6CKS - chain A; structure by X-ray diffraction, 1.72 A resolution.

== Chain A ==
Name: Bromodomain-containing protein 4
Organism: Homo sapiens
UniProt: O60885 (BRD4_HUMAN), isoform O60885-3; numbering as in UniProt (aligned over 44-168)
Sequence (126 residues; each row starts with the number of its first residue):
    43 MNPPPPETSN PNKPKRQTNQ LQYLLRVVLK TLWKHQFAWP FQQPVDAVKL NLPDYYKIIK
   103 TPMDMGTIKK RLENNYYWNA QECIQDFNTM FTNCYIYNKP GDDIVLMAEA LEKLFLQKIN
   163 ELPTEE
Sequence notes: initiating methionine (43)
Swiss-Prot annotation at these positions:
  - site: Asn140 (Acetylated histone binding)
  - cross-link: Lys99 (Glycyl lysine isopeptide (Lys-Gly) (interchain with G-Cter in SUMO2))
  - natural variant: Asp145 (D145G: Found in a patient with a neurodevelopmental syndrome; uncertain significance)
  - mutagenesis: Asn140 (N140A: Abolishes binding to acetylated histones)
Ligand contacts: F5Y (4-[5-(ethylsulfonyl)-2-methoxyphenyl]-2-methyl-6-(1-methyl-1H-pyrazol-4-yl)isoquinolin-1(2H)-one): Trp81, Pro82, Phe83, Gln85, Pro86, Val87, Asp88, Lys91, Leu92, Leu94, Tyr97, Cys136, Tyr139, Asn140, Ile146

== Overview ==
Chain A binds compound F5Y. Curated annotation (UniProt) lists one mutagenesis site.
Chain A is Bromodomain-containing protein 4 (Homo sapiens); the structure, Crystal Structure of BRD4 with
QC4956, was determined by X-ray diffraction, deposited together with 6CKR.
